3CSR - chain A; structure by X-ray diffraction, 1.80 A resolution.

== Chain A ==
Name: Morphogenesis protein 1
Organism: Bacteriophage phi-29
UniProt: P15132 (VG13_BPPH2); residue numbers follow UniProt; this construct covers 1-159
Sequence (159 residues; each row starts with the number of its first residue):
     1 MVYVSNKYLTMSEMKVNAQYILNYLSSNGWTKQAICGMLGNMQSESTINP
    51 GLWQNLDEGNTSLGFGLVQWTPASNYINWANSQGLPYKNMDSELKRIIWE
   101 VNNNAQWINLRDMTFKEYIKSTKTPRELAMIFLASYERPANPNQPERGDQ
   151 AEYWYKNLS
Curated features (UniProtKB/Swiss-Prot):
  - active site: Glu45 (For lysozyme-like glycosidase activity)
  - binding site (substrate): Glu45, Thr71, Gln106, Glu137 to Ala140

== In short ==
Curated annotation (UniProt) lists active-site residue Glu45 and 7 substrate-binding residues.
Chain A is Morphogenesis protein 1 (Bacteriophage phi-29); the structure, Crystal and cryoEM structural
studies of a cell wall degrading enzyme in the bacteriophage phi29 tail, was determined by X-ray diffraction
(same publication as 3CSQ, 3CSZ, 3CT0, 3CT1 and 3CT5).
